4KVJ - chain A; structure by X-ray diffraction, 2.12 A resolution.

Chain A:
Name: Fatty acid alpha-oxidase
Source organism: Oryza sativa
UniProt: Q9M5J1 (Q9M5J1_ORYSA); residues 10-618 here = UniProt positions 10-618
Amino-acid sequence (621 residues; numbered -2 to 618; the number before each row is that of its first residue; numbers below 1 keep their minus sign (Met-2 is residue -2)):
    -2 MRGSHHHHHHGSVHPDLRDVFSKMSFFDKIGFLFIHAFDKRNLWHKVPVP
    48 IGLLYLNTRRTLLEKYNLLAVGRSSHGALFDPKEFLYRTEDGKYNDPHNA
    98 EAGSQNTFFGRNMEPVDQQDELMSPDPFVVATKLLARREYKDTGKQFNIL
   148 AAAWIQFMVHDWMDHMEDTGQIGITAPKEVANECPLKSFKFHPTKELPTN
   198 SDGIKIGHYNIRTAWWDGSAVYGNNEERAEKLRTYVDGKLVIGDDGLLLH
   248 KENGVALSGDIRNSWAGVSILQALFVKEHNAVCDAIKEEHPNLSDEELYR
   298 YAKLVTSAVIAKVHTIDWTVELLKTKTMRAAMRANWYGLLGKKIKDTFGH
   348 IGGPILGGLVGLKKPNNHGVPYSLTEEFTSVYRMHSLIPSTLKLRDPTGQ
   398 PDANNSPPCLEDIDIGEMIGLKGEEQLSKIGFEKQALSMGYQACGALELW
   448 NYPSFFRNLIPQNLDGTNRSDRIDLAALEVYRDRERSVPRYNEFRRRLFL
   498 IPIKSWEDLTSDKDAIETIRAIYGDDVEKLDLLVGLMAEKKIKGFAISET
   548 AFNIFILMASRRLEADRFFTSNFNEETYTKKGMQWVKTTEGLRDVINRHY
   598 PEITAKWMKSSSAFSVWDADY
Not modelled in the structure: -2 to 7
Construct notes: expression tag (-2 to 9)
Ion coordination: Ca2+: Asp158, Thr210, Trp212, Asp214, Ser216; heme Fe: His382 (together with hydrogen peroxide); Na+ site 1: Asp505 (together with 3,6,9,12,15,18-hexaoxaicosane-1,20-diol); Na+ site 2: Ser608 (together with tetraethylene glycol)
Ligand contacts:
  - heme (HEM): Phe106, Ala149, Ile152, Gln153, Val156, Met160, Asp161, His162, Asn260, Ser261, Trp262, Thr376, Tyr379, Arg380, Met381, His382, Ile385, Ile416, Phe453, Leu456, Pro458, Ile470, Leu472, Leu475, Arg479, Arg483
  - 3,6,9,12,15,18-hexaoxaicosane-1,20-diol (P33): Asp36, Lys37, Arg38, Asn39, His42, Lys43, Arg492, Ile498, Pro499, Ile500, Asp505, Leu506, Glu536, Lys537, Lys538, Ile539, Glu546
  - hydrogen peroxide (PEO): Gln153, Val156, His157, Arg259, Asn260
What the authors report for this chain:
  - conformationally variable residues (helix shift, side-chain flip): His157, Asp158, Trp159, Trp213, Arg559
  - Ca2+ coordination: Asp158
  - catalytic residues: Thr316 (proposed by the authors, not directly observed)
  - catalytic residues: Tyr379 (citing earlier work)

In short:
Bound to chain A: heme, 3,6,9,12,15,18-hexaoxaicosane-1,20-diol and hydrogen peroxide. Asp158, Thr210, Trp212,
Asp214 and Ser216 coordinate Ca2+. From the paper: catalytic residues Thr316 and Tyr379; Ca2+ coordination by
Asp158.
Chain A is Fatty acid alpha-oxidase (Oryza sativa); the structure, Crystal structure of Oryza sativa fatty
acid alpha-dioxygenase with hydrogen peroxide, was determined by X-ray diffraction (same publication as 4KVK
and 4KVL).
